PDB entry 3DBD | X-ray diffraction, 3.05 A resolution | chain A

# Chain A
Molecule: Polo-like kinase 1
Organism: Danio rerio
Notes: EC 2.7.11.21; fragment: Plk1 kinase domain
UniProt: Q4KMI8 (Q4KMI8_DANRE); residues 1-312 here = UniProt positions 1-312
Amino-acid sequence (317 residues; each row starts with the number of its first residue; numbers below 1 keep their minus sign (Gly-4 is residue -4)):
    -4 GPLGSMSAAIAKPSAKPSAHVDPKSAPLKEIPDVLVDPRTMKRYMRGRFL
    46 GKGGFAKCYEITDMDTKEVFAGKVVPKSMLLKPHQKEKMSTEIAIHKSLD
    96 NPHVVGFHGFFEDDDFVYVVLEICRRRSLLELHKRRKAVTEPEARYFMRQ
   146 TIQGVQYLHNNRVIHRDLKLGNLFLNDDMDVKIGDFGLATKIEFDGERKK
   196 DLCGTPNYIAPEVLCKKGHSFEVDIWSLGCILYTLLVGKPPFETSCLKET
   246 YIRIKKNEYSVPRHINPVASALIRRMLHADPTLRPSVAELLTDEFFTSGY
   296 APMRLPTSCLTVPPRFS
Not modelled in the structure: -4 to 23, 188-213, 311-312
Sequence notes: expression tag (-4 to 0); engineered mutation Asp196 (Thr in Q4KMI8)
Ligand contacts: 094 (3FR; 3'-chloro-5'-(3-methyl-6-{[(1S)-1-phenylethyl]amino}-1H-pyrazolo[4,3-c]pyridin-1-yl)biphenyl-2-carboxamide): Leu45, Gly46, Lys47, Gly48, Ala51, Lys52, Cys53, Ala66, Lys68, Val100, Leu116, Glu117, Ile118, Cys119, Arg120, Arg122, Ser123, Glu126, Gly166, Phe169

# Summary
Bound to chain A: 094.
Chain A is Polo-like kinase 1 (Danio rerio); the structure, Crystal structure of an activated (Thr->Asp)
Polo-like kinase 1 (Plk1) catalytic domain in complex with Compound ..., was determined by X-ray diffraction
together with 3DBC, 3DBE and 3DBF from the same study.
